9DQH - chains C and E of the 5 polymer chains in the assembly; structure by electron microscopy, 2.92 A resolution.

# Chain C
Name: Guanine nucleotide-binding protein G(I)/G(S)/G(T) subunit beta-1
Organism: Homo sapiens
UniProt: P62873 (GBB1_HUMAN); numbering as in UniProt (aligned over 2-340)
Amino-acid sequence (345 residues; numbered -4 to 340; the number before each row is that of its first residue; numbers below 1 keep their minus sign (Gly-4 is residue -4)):
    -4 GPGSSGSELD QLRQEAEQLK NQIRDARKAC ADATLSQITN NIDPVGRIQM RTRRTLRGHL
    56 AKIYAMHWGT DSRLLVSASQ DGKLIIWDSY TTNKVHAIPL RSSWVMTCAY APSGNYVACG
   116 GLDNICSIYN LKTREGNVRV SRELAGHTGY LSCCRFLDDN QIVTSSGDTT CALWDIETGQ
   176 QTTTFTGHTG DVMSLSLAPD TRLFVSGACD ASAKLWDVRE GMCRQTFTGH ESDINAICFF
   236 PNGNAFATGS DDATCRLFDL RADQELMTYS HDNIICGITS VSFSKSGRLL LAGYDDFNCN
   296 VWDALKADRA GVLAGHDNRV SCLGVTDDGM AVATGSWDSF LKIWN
Disordered / not traced: -4 to 2
Differences from the reference sequence: expression tag (-4 to 1)
Swiss-Prot annotation at these positions:
  - modified residue: Ser2 (N-acetylserine), His266 (Phosphohistidine)
  - natural variant: Leu30 (L30F: In MRD42; uncertain significance), Arg52 (R52G: In MRD42), Gly64 (G64V: In MRD42), Asp76 (D76E: In MRD42; D76G: In MRD42), Gly77 (G77S: In MRD42), Lys78 (K78R: In MRD42), Ile80 (I80N: In MRD42; I80T: In MRD42), His91 (H91R: In MRD42; uncertain significance), Ala92 (A92T: In MRD42), Pro94 (P94S: In MRD42), Leu95 (L95P: In MRD42), Arg96 (R96L: In MRD42), 5 further natural variant entries in UniProt

# Chain E
Name: scFv16
Organism: Mus musculus
Notes: antibody fragment or engineered binder
Amino-acid sequence (257 residues; row label = number of the first residue in the row; note: 3 numbers in that range are skipped by the numbering (no residue carries them; nothing is unmodelled there); a row labelled like 120A-120O holds insertion residues (120A, then the next letters in order)):
     1 DVQLVESGGG LVQPGGSRKL SCSASGFAFS SFGMHWVRQA PEKGLEWVAY ISSGSGTIYY
    61 ADTVKGRFTI SRDDPKNTLF LQMTSLRSED TAMYYCVRSI YYYGSSPFDF WGQGTTLTVS
120A-120O SGGGGSGGGGSGGGG
   124 SDIVMTQATS SVPVTPGESV SISCRSSKSL LHSNGNTYLY WFLQRPGQSP QLLIYRMSNL
   184 ASGVPDRFSG SGSGTAFTLT ISRLEAEDVG VYYCMQHLEY PLTFGAGTKL ELKAAALEVL
   244 FQ
Disordered / not traced: 1, 120A-120O, 138, 236-245
Disulfide bonds: Cys147-Cys217

# Interface between chain C and chain E
Contacting residue pairs - 12 pairs, chain C then chain E:
  Asp66(C) - Tyr103(E)
  Arg68(C) - Tyr103(E)
  Leu69(C) - Tyr103(E)  hydrophobic
  Val90(C) - Tyr102(E)  hydrophobic
  His91(C) - Tyr102(E)
  Arg129(C) - Ser185(E)  hydrogen bond (side chain-backbone)
  Glu130(C) - Gly26(E)
  Glu130(C) - Phe27(E)
  Glu130(C) - Ala28(E)  hydrogen bond (backbone-backbone)
  Glu130(C) - Phe32(E)
  Gly131(C) - Ser31(E)
  Gly131(C) - Phe32(E)
Also at the interface, not in a pair above, chain C (10 interface residues in all): Asp83, Lys127
Also at the interface, not in a pair above, chain E (12 interface residues in all): Val2, Arg98, Ile100, Gly104

# Summary
The interface between chain C and chain E involves 10 residues on one side and 12 on the other; the contacts
include 2 hydrogen bonds. Among the polar pairs are Arg129(C)-Ser185(E) and Glu130(C)-Ala28(E).
Here chain C is Guanine nucleotide-binding protein G(I)/G(S)/G(T) subunit beta-1 (Homo sapiens) and chain E is
scFv16 (Mus musculus). Entry 9DQH (CryoEM structure of Gq-coupled MRGPRD with a new agonist EP-2825) was
determined by electron microscopy together with 9DQJ from the same study.
